Entry 1YDO (X-ray diffraction, 2.71 A resolution); this record covers chains A and B.

[Chain A (and B)]
Protein: HMG-CoA Lyase
Source organism: Bacillus subtilis subsp. subtilis
Notes: chain B of this document is another copy of the same molecule, construct and numbering; everything in this record applies to it too
UniProt: O34873 (O34873_BACSU); residues 1-299 here = UniProt positions 1-299
Amino-acid sequence (307 residues; each row starts with the number of its first residue):
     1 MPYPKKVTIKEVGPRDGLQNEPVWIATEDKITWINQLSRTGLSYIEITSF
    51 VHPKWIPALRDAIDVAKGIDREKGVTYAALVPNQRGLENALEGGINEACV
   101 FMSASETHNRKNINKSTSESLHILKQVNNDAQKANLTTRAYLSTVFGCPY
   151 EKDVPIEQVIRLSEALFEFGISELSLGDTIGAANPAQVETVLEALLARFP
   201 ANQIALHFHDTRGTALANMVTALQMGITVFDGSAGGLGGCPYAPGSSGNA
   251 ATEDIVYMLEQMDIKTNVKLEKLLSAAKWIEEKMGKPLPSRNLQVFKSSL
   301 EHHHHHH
Unresolved in the structure: 299-307
Sequence notes: modified residue (1, 102, 219, 225, 258, 262, 284); cloning artifact (300-301); expression tag (302-307)
Modified residues: Mse1, Mse102, Mse219, Mse225, Mse258, Mse262, Mse284 (selenomethionine; parent Met)
UniProt features mapped onto this chain:
  - active site: C240
  - binding site (substrate): R15
  - binding site (a divalent metal cation): D16, H207, H209, N249

[Interface between chain A and chain B]
Contacting residue pairs (45):
  Y3(A) - E189(B)
  A182(A) - Y257(B)
  N184(A) - Q261(B)
  N184(A) - Mse262(B)
  P185(A) - V220(B)  hydrophobic
  P185(A) - Mse262(B)
  E189(A) - Y3(B)
  D210(A) - R291(B)  salt bridge
  T211(A) - R291(B)
  T211(A) - V295(B)
  R212(A) - Y257(B)  hydrogen bond
  R212(A) - R291(B)
  R212(A) - N292(B)
  R212(A) - V295(B)
  G213(A) - L216(B)
  G213(A) - R291(B)
  T214(A) - Mse258(B)
  L216(A) - G213(B)
  A217(A) - A217(B)  hydrophobic
  A217(A) - V220(B)  hydrophobic
  V220(A) - P185(B)  hydrophobic
  Q224(A) - Q224(B)  hydrogen bond
  P244(A) - S298(B)
  G245(A) - Q294(B)
  S247(A) - R291(B)  hydrogen bond
  Y257(A) - A182(B)
  Y257(A) - R212(B)  hydrogen bond
  Mse258(A) - T214(B)
  Q261(A) - N184(B)
  Mse262(A) - N184(B)
  Mse262(A) - P185(B)
  Mse262(A) - A186(B)  hydrophobic
  P289(A) - R291(B)  hydrogen bond (backbone-side chain)
  R291(A) - D210(B)  salt bridge
  R291(A) - T211(B)
  R291(A) - R212(B)
  R291(A) - G213(B)
  R291(A) - S247(B)  hydrogen bond
  R291(A) - P289(B)  hydrogen bond (side chain-backbone)
  R291(A) - R291(B)
  N292(A) - R212(B)
  Q294(A) - G245(B)
  V295(A) - T211(B)
  V295(A) - R212(B)
  S298(A) - P244(B)
Interface residues without a listed pair, chain A (31 interface residues in all): A186, T221, S246, D254
Interface residues without a listed pair, chain B (31 interface residues in all): T221, A243, S246

[In short]
Chain A and chain B each contribute 31 residues to their interface, with 7 hydrogen bonds and 2 salt bridges.
Polar pairs include D210(A)-R291(B), R212(A)-Y257(B) and Q224(A)-Q224(B). From UniProt: active-site residue
C240(A), substrate-binding residue R15(A) and 4 divalent metal cation-binding residues on chain A.
Chain A and chain B are both HMG-CoA Lyase (Bacillus subtilis subsp. subtilis); the structure, Crystal
Structure of the Bacillis subtilis HMG-CoA Lyase, Northeast Structural Genomics Target SR181, was determined
by X-ray diffraction together with 1YDN from the same study.
